6HE9 - chains j and 5 of the 34 polymer chains in the assembly; structure by electron microscopy, 6.35 A resolution (low resolution: residue-level contacts below are approximate; hydrogen-bond / salt-bridge calls are withheld).

# Chain j (and 5)
Molecule: Proteasome subunit beta
Source organism: Archaeoglobus fulgidus (strain ATCC 49558 / VC-16 / DSM 4304 / JCM 9628 / NBRC 100126)
Notes: EC 3.4.25.1; engineered mutation(s): 0; chain 5 of this document is another copy of the same molecule, construct and numbering; everything in this record applies to it too
UniProt: Q9P996 (PSB_ARCFU); residue numbers follow UniProt; this construct covers 12-213
Chain sequence (202 residues; numbered 12 to 213; the number before each row is that of its first residue):
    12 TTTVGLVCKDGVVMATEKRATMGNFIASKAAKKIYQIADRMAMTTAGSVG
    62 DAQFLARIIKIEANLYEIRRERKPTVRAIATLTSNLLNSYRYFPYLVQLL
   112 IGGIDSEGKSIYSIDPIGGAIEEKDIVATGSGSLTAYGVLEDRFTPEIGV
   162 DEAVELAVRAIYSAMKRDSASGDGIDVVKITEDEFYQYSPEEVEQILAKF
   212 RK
UniProt features mapped onto this chain:
  - active site: T12 (Nucleophile)

# How chain j and chain 5 interact
Residue-residue contacts (28):
  R30(j) - R178(5)
  T32(j) - R178(5)
  G34(j) - R178(5)
  G34(j) - D179(5)
  N35(j) - S174(5)
  N35(j) - A175(5)
  N35(j) - R178(5)
  I37(j) - R178(5)
  M176(j) - S180(5)
  M176(j) - A181(5)
  K177(j) - S180(5)
  K177(j) - A181(5)
  R178(j) - N35(5)
  D179(j) - N35(5)
  D179(j) - A181(5)
  S180(j) - G34(5)
  S180(j) - D179(5)
  S180(j) - A181(5)
  D184(j) - S180(5)
  D184(j) - K213(5)
  E205(j) - R212(5)
  E205(j) - K213(5)
  A209(j) - R212(5)
  R212(j) - E205(5)
  R212(j) - A209(5)
  K213(j) - D184(5)
  K213(j) - R212(5)
  K213(j) - K213(5)
Other interface residues (no listed pair), chain j (17 interface residues in all): S182, L208
Other interface residues (no listed pair), chain 5 (14 interface residues in all): L208

# Overview
17 residues of chain j face 14 of chain 5 across their interface. Curated annotation (UniProt) lists
active-site residue T12(j) on chain j.
Both chains are Proteasome subunit beta (Archaeoglobus fulgidus (strain ATCC 49558 / VC-16 / DSM 4304 / JCM
9628 / NBRC 100126)). Entry 6HE9 (PAN-proteasome in state 2) was determined by electron microscopy together
with 6HE5, 6HE7, 6HE8, 6HEA, 6HEC and 6HED from the same study.
